1HWT - chains A and D of the 4 polymer chains in the assembly; structure by X-ray diffraction, 2.50 A resolution.

Chain A:
Molecule: 20-nt DNA strand
Notes: fragment: upstream activation sequence
Sequence (20 nucleotides; row label = number of the first residue in the row):
     1 GCGCTATTATCGCTATTAGC

Chain D:
Protein: Protein (heme activator protein)
Source organism: Saccharomyces cerevisiae
Notes: fragment: dna binding domain
UniProt: P12351 (CYP1_YEAST); residues 55-135 here = UniProt positions 55-135
Sequence (81 residues; row label = number of the first residue in the row):
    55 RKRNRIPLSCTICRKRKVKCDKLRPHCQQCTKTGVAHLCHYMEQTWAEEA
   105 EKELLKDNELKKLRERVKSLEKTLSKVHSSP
Disordered / not traced: 129-135
Ion coordination: Zn2+ site 1: Cys-64, Cys-67, Cys-74, Cys-81; Zn2+ site 2: Cys-64, Cys-81, Cys-84, Cys-93; Zn2+ site 3: His-80, His-91 (shared with 2 residues of chain H)

How chain A and chain D interact:
Contacting residue pairs - 14 pairs, chain A then chain D:
  DC2(A) / Arg-70(D)  hydrogen bond to the base
  DC2(A) / Lys-71(D)  base contact
  DG3(A) / Lys-71(D)  hydrogen bond to the base
  DC4(A) / Lys-71(D)  base contact
  DT8(A) / Arg-59(D)  hydrogen bond to the base
  DA9(A) / Arg-57(D)  base contact
  DA9(A) / Arg-59(D)  hydrogen bond to the sugar
  DA9(A) / Leu-62(D)  phosphate contact
  DT10(A) / Arg-57(D)  hydrogen bond to the base
  DT10(A) / Asn-58(D)  phosphate contact
  DT10(A) / Arg-59(D)  sugar contact
  DT10(A) / Trp-100(D)  hydrogen bond to the phosphate
  DC11(A) / Arg-57(D)  phosphate contact
  DC11(A) / Asn-58(D)  hydrogen bond to the phosphate
Interface residues without a listed pair, chain A (8 interface residues in all): DG12
Interface residues without a listed pair, chain D (9 interface residues in all): Arg-55, Gln-98

Summary:
The interface between chain A and chain D involves 8 residues on one side and 9 on the other, with 7 hydrogen
bonds. Polar contacts include DC2(A)/Arg-70(D), DG3(A)/Lys-71(D) and DT8(A)/Arg-59(D). Cys-64(D), Cys-67(D),
Cys-74(D) and Cys-81(D) form the Zn2+ site 1.
Chain A is a 20-nt DNA strand and chain D is Protein (heme activator protein) (Saccharomyces cerevisiae); the
structure, Structure of a HAP1/DNA complex reveals dramatically asymmetric DNA binding by a homodimeric
protein, was determined by X-ray diffraction.
